8K9J - chains E and B of the 7 polymer chains in the assembly; structure by electron microscopy, 6.60 A resolution (low resolution: residue-level contacts below are approximate; hydrogen-bond / salt-bridge calls are withheld).

== Chain E ==
Molecule: Spike glycoprotein
From: Severe acute respiratory syndrome coronavirus 2
UniProt: P0DTC2 (SPIKE_SARS2); residues 1-1208 here = UniProt positions 1-1208
Amino-acid sequence (1261 residues; numbered 1 to 1261; the number before each row is that of its first residue):
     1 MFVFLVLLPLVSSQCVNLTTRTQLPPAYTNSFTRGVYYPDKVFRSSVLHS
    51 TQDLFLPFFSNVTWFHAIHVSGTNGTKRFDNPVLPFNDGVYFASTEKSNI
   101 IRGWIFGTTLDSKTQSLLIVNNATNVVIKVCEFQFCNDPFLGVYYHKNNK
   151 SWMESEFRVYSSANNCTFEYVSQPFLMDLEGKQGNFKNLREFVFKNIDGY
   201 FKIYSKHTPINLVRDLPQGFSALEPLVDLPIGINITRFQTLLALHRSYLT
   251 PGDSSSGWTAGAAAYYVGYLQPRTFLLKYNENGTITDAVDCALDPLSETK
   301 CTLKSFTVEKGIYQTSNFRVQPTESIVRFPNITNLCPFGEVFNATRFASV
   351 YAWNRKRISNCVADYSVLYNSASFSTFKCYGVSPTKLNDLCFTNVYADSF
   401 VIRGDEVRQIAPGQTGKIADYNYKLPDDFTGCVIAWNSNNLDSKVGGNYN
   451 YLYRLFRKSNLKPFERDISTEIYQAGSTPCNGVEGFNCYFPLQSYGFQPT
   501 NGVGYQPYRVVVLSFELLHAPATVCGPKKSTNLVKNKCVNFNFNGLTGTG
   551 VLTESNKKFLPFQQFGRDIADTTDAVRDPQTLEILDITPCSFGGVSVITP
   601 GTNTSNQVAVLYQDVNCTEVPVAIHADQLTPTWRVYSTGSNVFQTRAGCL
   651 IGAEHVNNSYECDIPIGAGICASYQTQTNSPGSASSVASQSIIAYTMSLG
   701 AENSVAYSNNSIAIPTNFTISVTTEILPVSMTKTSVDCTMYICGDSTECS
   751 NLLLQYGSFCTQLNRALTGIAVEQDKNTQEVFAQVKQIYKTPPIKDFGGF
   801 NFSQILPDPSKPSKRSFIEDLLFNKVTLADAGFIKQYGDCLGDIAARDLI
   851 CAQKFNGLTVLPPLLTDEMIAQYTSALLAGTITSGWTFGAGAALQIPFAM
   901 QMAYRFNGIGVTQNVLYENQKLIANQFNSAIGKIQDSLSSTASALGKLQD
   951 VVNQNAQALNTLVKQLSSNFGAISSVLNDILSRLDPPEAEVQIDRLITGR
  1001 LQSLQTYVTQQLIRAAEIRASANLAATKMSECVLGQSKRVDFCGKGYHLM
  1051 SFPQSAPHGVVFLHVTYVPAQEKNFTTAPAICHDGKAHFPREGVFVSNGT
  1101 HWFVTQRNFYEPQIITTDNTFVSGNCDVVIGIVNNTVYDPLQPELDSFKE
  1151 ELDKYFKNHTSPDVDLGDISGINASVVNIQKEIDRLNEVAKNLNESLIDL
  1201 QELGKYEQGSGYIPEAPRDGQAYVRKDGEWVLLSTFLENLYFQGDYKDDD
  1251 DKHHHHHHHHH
Disordered / not traced: 1-13, 70-76, 621-640, 677-688, 828-847, 1148-1261
Construct notes: engineered mutation Gly682 (Arg in P0DTC2), Ser683 (Arg in P0DTC2), Ser685 (Arg in P0DTC2), Pro986 (Lys in P0DTC2), Pro987 (Val in P0DTC2); expression tag (1209-1261)
Cystine bridges: Cys131-Cys166, Cys291-Cys301, Cys336-Cys361, Cys379-Cys432, Cys480-Cys488, Cys538-Cys590, Cys617-Cys649, Cys662-Cys671, Cys738-Cys760, Cys743-Cys749, Cys1032-Cys1043, Cys1082-Cys1126
Glycans and other covalent adducts: N-acetylglucosamine (NAG) linked to Asn122
Curated features (UniProtKB/Swiss-Prot):
  - region: Asn280 to Cys301 (Putative superantigen), Arg403 to Asp405 (Integrin-binding motif), Asn448 to Phe456 (Immunodominant HLA epitope recognized by the CD8+), Pro681, Ala684 (Putative superantigen), Ser816 to Tyr837 (Fusion peptide 1), Lys835 to Phe855 (Fusion peptide 2), Asp1163 to Glu1202 (Heptad repeat 2)
  - site: Arg815, Ser816 (Cleavage)
  - glycosylation: Asn17 (N-linked (GlcNAc...) (complex) asparagine), Asn61 (N-linked (GlcNAc...) (hybrid) asparagine), Asn74 (N-linked (GlcNAc...) (complex) asparagine), Asn122 (N-linked (GlcNAc...) (hybrid) asparagine), Asn149 (N-linked (GlcNAc...) (complex) asparagine), Asn165 (N-linked (GlcNAc...) (complex) asparagine), Asn234 (N-linked (GlcNAc...) (high mannose) asparagine), Asn282 (N-linked (GlcNAc...) (complex) asparagine), Thr323 (O-linked (GalNAc) threonine), Ser325 (O-linked (HexNAc...) serine), Asn331 (N-linked (GlcNAc...) (complex) asparagine), Asn343 (N-linked (GlcNAc...) (complex) asparagine), Asn603 (N-linked (GlcNAc...) (hybrid) asparagine), Asn616 (N-linked (GlcNAc...) (complex) asparagine), Asn657 (N-linked (GlcNAc...) (complex) asparagine), Thr676 (O-linked (GlcNAc...) threonine), Thr678 (O-linked (GlcNAc...) threonine), Asn709 (N-linked (GlcNAc...) (high mannose) asparagine), Asn717 (N-linked (GlcNAc...) (hybrid) asparagine), Asn801 (N-linked (GlcNAc...) (hybrid) asparagine) and 6 more in UniProt
  - natural variant: Leu5 (L5F: In strain: Iota/B.1.526), Ser13 (S13I: In strain: Epsilon/B.1.427/B.1.429), Leu18 (L18F: In strain: Beta/B.1.351, Gamma/P.1 and 1 more), Thr19 (T19I: In strain: Omicron/BQ.1.1, Omicron/XBB.1.5 and 1 more; T19R: In strain: Delta/B.1.617.2, Omicron/BA.2 and 4 more), Thr20 (T20N: In strain: Gamma/P.1), Leu24 to Ala27 (sequence variant, change not given here; In strain: Omicron/BA.2, Omicron/BA.2.12.1 and 6 more), Pro26 (P26S: In strain: Gamma/P.1), Gln52 (Q52H: In strain: Omicron/EG.5.1), Ala67 (A67V: In strain: Eta/B.1.525, Omicron/BA.1), His69 to Val70 (deletion: In strain: Alpha/B.1.1.7, Eta/B.1.525 and 5 more), Gly75 (G75V: In strain: Lambda/C.37), Thr76 (T76I: In strain: Lambda/C.37), 82 further natural variant entries in UniProt
  - mutagenesis: His69 to Val70 (Increased incorporation of cleaved spike into virions), Asn121 (N121Q: Partial loss of biliverdin affinity), Arg190 (R190K: Partial loss of biliverdin affinity), Asn234 (N234Q: Increased resistance to neutralizing antibodies), Asn331 (N331Q: Reduced viral infectivity), Asn343 (N343Q: Reduced viral infectivity), Leu452 (L452R: Increased resistance to neutralizing antibodies. Decreases HLA binding to NF9 epitope. Increased binding affinity to human ACE2), Tyr453 (Y453F: Decreased HLA binding to NF9 epitope. Increased binding affinity to human ACE2), Ala475 (A475V: Increased resistance to neutralizing antibodies), Val483 (V483A: Increased resistance to neutralizing antibodies), Glu484 (E484D: Increased replication in human TMEM106B overexpressing cells), Phe490 (F490L: Increased resistance to neutralizing antibodies and human covalescent sera neutralization), 12 further mutagenesis entries in UniProt

== Chain B ==
Molecule: Light chain of S2H5 Fab
From: Mus musculus
Notes: antibody fragment or engineered binder
Amino-acid sequence (219 residues; row label = number of the first residue in the row):
     1 DVLMTQTPLSLPVSLGDQASISCRSSQSIVHSNGNTYLEWYLQKPGQSPK
    51 LLIYKVSNRFSGVPDRFSGSGSGTDFTLKISRVEAEDLGVYYCFQGSHVP
   101 RTFGGGTKLEIKRADAAPTVSIFPPSSEQLTSGGASVVCFLNNFYPKDIN
   151 VKWKIDGSERQNGVLNSWTDQDSKDSTYSMSSTLTLTKDEYERHNSYTCE
   201 ATHKTSTSPIVKSFNRNEC
Cystine bridges: Cys23-Cys93, Cys139-Cys199

== Interface between chain E and chain B ==
Pairs across the interface (19):
  Tyr144(E) with His98(B)
  Tyr145(E) with Ser97(B); His98(B)
  Lys147(E) with Tyr37(B); Ser97(B); His98(B); Val99(B)
  Asn148(E) with Val30(B); His31(B)
  Ser247(E) with Asn33(B)
  Tyr248(E) with Thr36(B); Tyr37(B); Leu38(B); Lys55(B); Ser97(B)
  Leu249(E) with His31(B); Asn33(B); Asn35(B); Lys55(B)
Other interface residues (no listed pair), chain B (13 interface residues in all): Ser28, Gly96

== In short ==
The interface between chain E and chain B involves 7 residues on one side and 13 on the other.
N-acetylglucosamine is covalently linked to Asn122(E). UniProt lists 24 mutagenesis sites on chain E.
Chain E is Spike glycoprotein (Severe acute respiratory syndrome coronavirus 2) and chain B is Light chain of
S2H5 Fab (Mus musculus); the structure, SARS-CoV-2 spike protein in complex with two S2H5 Fabs on NTD-1 and
NTD-2, was determined by electron microscopy (same publication as 8K9B and 8K9M).
